PDB entry 6JOO | X-ray diffraction, 2.90 A resolution | chains A and D of the 4 polymer chains in the assembly

# Chain A
Molecule: CRISPR-associated protein, CRISPR-associated endonuclease Cas9
Source organism: Corynebacterium diphtheriae
Notes: EC 3.1.-.-
Reference sequence: chimeric construct of A0A2T1BQ76, Q6NKI3: residues 1-497 from A0A2T1BQ76 (A0A2T1BQ76_CORDP) positions 1-497 (same numbers); residues 664-1084 from Q6NKI3 positions 664-1084 (same numbers)
Sequence (927 residues; each row starts with the number of its first residue; note: 160 numbers in that range are skipped by the numbering (no residue carries them; nothing is unmodelled there); numbers below 1 keep their minus sign (Gly-2 is residue -2)):
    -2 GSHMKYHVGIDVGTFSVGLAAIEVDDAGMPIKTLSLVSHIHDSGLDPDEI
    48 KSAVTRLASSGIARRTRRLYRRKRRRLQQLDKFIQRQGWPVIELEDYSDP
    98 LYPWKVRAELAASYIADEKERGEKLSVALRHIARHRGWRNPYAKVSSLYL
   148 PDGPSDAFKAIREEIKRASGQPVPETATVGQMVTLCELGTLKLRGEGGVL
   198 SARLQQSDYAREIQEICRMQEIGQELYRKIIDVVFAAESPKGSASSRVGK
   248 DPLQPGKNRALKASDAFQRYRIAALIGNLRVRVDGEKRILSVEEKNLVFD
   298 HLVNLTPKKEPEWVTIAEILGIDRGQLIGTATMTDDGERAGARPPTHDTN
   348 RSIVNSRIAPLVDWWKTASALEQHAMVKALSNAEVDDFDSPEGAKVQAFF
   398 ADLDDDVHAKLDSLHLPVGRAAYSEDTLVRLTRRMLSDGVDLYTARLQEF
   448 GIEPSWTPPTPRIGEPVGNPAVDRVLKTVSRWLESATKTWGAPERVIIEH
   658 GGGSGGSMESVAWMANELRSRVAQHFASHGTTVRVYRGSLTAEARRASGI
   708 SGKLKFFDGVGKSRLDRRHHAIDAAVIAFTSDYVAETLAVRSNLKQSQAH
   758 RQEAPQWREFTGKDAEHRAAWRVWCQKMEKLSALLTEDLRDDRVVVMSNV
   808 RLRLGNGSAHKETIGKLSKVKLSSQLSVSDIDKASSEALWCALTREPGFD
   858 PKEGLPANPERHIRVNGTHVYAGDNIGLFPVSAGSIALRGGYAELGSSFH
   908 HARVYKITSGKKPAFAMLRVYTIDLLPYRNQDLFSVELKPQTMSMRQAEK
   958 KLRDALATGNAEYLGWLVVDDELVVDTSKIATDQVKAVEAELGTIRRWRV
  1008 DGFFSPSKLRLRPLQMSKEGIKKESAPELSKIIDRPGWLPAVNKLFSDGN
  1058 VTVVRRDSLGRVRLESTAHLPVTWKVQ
Not modelled in the structure: -2, 185-188, 276-288, 305-338, 437-439, 658-666, 701-708, 750-770
Construct notes: expression tag (-2 to 0); linker (658-663)
Modified / non-standard residues: Mse1, Mse26, Mse179, Mse216, Mse373, Mse432, Mse671, Mse785, Mse804, Mse924, Mse950, Mse952, Mse1023 (selenomethionine; parent Met); Mse330, Mse665 (selenomethionine)
Curated features (UniProtKB/Swiss-Prot):
  - binding site (Mn(2+)): His727
Metal / ion sites: Zn2+: His869, His876
From the paper describing this entry:
  - binding site for Guide RNA: Asp939, Asp977, Arg1070, His1076
  - binding site for Non-Target DNA (chain D): Arg1017, Arg1042
  - mutagenesis - F1011A, K1015A, R1042A, P1043A, L1046A: decreased catalytic activity
  - mutagenesis - F1011A/P1043A/L1046A, F1011A/K1015A/P1043A/L1046A, R1017A: abolished catalytic activity
  - binding site for Target DNA: Phe1011, Lys1015, Pro1043, Leu1046
  - specificity-determining residues: Lys1015

# Chain D
Molecule: Non-Target DNA
Sequence (8 nucleotides; numbered 5 to 12; the number before each row is that of its first residue):
     5 GGGTAATG

# Interface between chain A and chain D
Residue-residue contacts (21):
  Lys48(A) - DG5(D)  sugar contact
  Val888(A) - DA9(D)  phosphate contact
  Ser889(A) - DA9(D)  hydrogen bond to the phosphate
  Ala890(A) - DT8(D)  phosphate contact
  Ala890(A) - DA9(D)  hydrogen bond to the phosphate
  Ser904(A) - DG6(D)  sugar contact
  Ser904(A) - DG7(D)  sugar contact
  Phe906(A) - DG7(D)  sugar contact
  Arg926(A) - DT8(D)  salt bridge to the phosphate
  Asp1008(A) - DG6(D)  phosphate contact
  Gly1009(A) - DG7(D)  phosphate contact
  Phe1010(A) - DG7(D)  hydrogen bond to the phosphate
  Phe1011(A) - DG7(D)  sugar contact
  Phe1011(A) - DT8(D)  phosphate contact
  Arg1017(A) - DG6(D)  salt bridge to the phosphate
  Arg1017(A) - DG7(D)  salt bridge to the phosphate
  Arg1019(A) - DG5(D)  phosphate contact
  Arg1019(A) - DG6(D)  salt bridge to the phosphate
  Arg1042(A) - DG5(D)  hydrogen bond to the base
  Arg1042(A) - DG6(D)  hydrogen bond to the base
  Arg1042(A) - DG7(D)  base contact
Also at the interface, not in a pair above, chain A (20 interface residues in all): Ile47, Gly903, Tyr928, Ser1012, Pro1013, Asp1041

# In short
20 residues of chain A face 5 of chain D across their interface; the contacts include 5 hydrogen bonds and 4
salt bridges. Polar contacts include Arg1042(A)-DG5(D), Arg1042(A)-DG6(D) and Ser889(A)-DA9(D). From the
paper: a binding site for Guide RNA at Asp939(A), Asp977(A) and Arg1070(A) among others; F1011A, K1015A and
R1042A of chain A, among others, reduce catalytic activity; 8 substitutions were tested in all.
Chain A is CRISPR-associated protein, CRISPR-associated endonuclease Cas9 (Corynebacterium diphtheriae) and
chain D is Non-Target DNA; the structure, Crystal structure of Corynebacterium diphtheriae Cas9 in complex
with sgRNA and target DNA, was determined by X-ray diffraction.
